PDB entry 9GNZ | electron microscopy, 3.70 A resolution | chains E and L of the 22 polymer chains in the assembly

Chain E (and L):
Protein: Flagellin
From: Salmonella enterica
Notes: chain L of this document is another copy of the same molecule, construct and numbering; everything in this record applies to it too
UniProtKB: Q6V2T3 (Q6V2T3_SALER); numbering as in UniProt (aligned over 1-495)
Amino-acid sequence (495 residues; row label = number of the first residue in the row):
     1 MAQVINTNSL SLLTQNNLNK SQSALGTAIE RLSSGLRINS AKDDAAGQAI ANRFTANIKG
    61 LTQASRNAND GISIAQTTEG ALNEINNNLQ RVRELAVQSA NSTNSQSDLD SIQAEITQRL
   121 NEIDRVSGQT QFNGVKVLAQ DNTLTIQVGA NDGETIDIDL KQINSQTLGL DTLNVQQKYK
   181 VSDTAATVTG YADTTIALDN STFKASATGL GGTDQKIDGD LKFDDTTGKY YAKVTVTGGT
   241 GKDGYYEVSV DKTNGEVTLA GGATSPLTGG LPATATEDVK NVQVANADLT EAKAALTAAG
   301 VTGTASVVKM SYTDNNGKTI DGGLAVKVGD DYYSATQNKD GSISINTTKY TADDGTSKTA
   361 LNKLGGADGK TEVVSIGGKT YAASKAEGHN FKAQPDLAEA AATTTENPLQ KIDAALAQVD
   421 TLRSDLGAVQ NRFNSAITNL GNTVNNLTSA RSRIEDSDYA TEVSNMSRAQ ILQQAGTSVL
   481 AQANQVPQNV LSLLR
Not modelled in the structure: 1-3 (chain L: 1-3, 495)

How chain E and chain L interact:
Contacting residue pairs (51; chain E residue first):
  Val4(E) - Asp458(L)
  Ile5(E) - Asp456(L)
  Ile5(E) - Ser457(L)
  Ile5(E) - Asp458(L)
  Asn6(E) - Tyr459(L)
  Thr7(E) - Asp456(L)  hydrogen bond
  Ser9(E) - Ser449(L)  hydrogen bond
  Leu12(E) - Asn445(L)
  Leu13(E) - Asn445(L)
  Asn16(E) - Asn442(L)  hydrogen bond
  Ser40(E) - Glu79(L)  hydrogen bond
  Ala41(E) - Glu79(L)  hydrogen bond (backbone-side chain)
  Ala41(E) - Arg423(L)
  Lys42(E) - Glu79(L)
  Lys42(E) - Leu426(L)  hydrogen bond (side chain-backbone)
  Lys42(E) - Gly427(L)  hydrogen bond (side chain-backbone)
  Lys42(E) - Ala428(L)
  Lys42(E) - Val429(L)
  Lys42(E) - Gln430(L)
  Lys42(E) - Asn431(L)
  Gln48(E) - Asp420(L)
  Gln48(E) - Arg423(L)  hydrogen bond
  Ala49(E) - Asp420(L)  hydrogen bond (backbone-side chain)
  Asn52(E) - Asn86(L)  hydrogen bond
  Asn52(E) - Gln90(L)  hydrogen bond
  Asn52(E) - Leu416(L)
  Asn52(E) - Asp420(L)  hydrogen bond
  Asn52(E) - Arg423(L)
  Thr55(E) - Gln90(L)
  Gln63(E) - Glu94(L)
  Gln63(E) - Val97(L)
  Gln63(E) - Gln98(L)  hydrogen bond
  Arg66(E) - Glu94(L)  salt bridge
  Arg66(E) - Gln98(L)
  Asn67(E) - Asn101(L)  hydrogen bond
  Asp70(E) - Thr103(L)  hydrogen bond
  Gly134(E) - Asn316(L)  hydrogen bond (backbone-side chain)
  Val135(E) - Asn316(L)
  Leu144(E) - Thr103(L)
  Thr145(E) - Ser102(L)  hydrogen bond
  Ile146(E) - Asn101(L)
  Ile146(E) - Thr103(L)
  Gln147(E) - Ala100(L)
  Ala150(E) - Arg93(L)
  Ala150(E) - Val97(L)
  Ala150(E) - Leu409(L)
  Asn151(E) - Leu409(L)
  Asp152(E) - Asn407(L)
  Asp152(E) - Pro408(L)
  Asp152(E) - Leu409(L)  hydrogen bond (side chain-backbone)
  Asp152(E) - Gln410(L)
Other interface residues (no listed pair), chain E (35 interface residues in all): Ala56, Lys59, Gly60, Asn133, Lys136, Leu493, Leu494
Other interface residues (no listed pair), chain L (37 interface residues in all): Gly441, Thr448, Ser452, Ala460, Val463

In short:
The interface between chain E and chain L involves 35 residues on one side and 37 on the other; the contacts
include 18 hydrogen bonds and 1 salt bridge. Among the polar pairs are Arg66(E)-Glu94(L), Thr7(E)-Asp456(L)
and Ser9(E)-Ser449(L).
Both chains are Flagellin (Salmonella enterica). Entry 9GNZ (Salmonella cap-filament complex) was determined
by electron microscopy (same publication as 9GO6 and 9GSX).
